4TQ9 - chain A; structure by X-ray diffraction, 1.49 A resolution.

Chain A:
Molecule: GTPase KRas
Organism: Homo sapiens
UniProtKB: P01116 (RASK_HUMAN); numbering as in UniProt (aligned over 1-168)
Amino-acid sequence (169 residues; row label = number of the first residue in the row; numbering starts at 0):
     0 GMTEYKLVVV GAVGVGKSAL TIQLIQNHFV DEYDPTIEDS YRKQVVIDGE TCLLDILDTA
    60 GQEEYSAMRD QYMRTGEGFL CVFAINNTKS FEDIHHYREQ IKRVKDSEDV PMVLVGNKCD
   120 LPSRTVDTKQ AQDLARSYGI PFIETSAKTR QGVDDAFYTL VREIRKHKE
Construct notes: expression tag (0); engineered mutation Val12 (Gly in P01116)
Ion coordination: Mg2+: Ser17 (together with GDP)
Residues lining bound ligands: GDP (guanosine-5'-diphosphate): Ala11, Val12, Gly13, Val14, Gly15, Lys16, Ser17, Ala18, Phe28, Val29, Asp30, Tyr32, Pro34, Asn116, Lys117, Asp119, Leu120, Ser145, Ala146, Lys147
Curated features (UniProtKB/Swiss-Prot):
  - motif: Tyr32 to Tyr40 (Effector region)
  - binding site (GTP): Gly10, Ala11, Gly13 to Ala18, Val29 to Thr35, Ala59, Gly60, Asn116 to Asp119
  - modified residue: Met1 (N-acetylmethionine), Thr2 (N-acetylthreonine), Lys104 (N6-acetyllysine)
  - glycosylation: Thr35 (Microbial infection: O-linked (Glc) threonine)
  - natural variant: Lys5 (K5E: In NS3; K5N: In GASC), Gly10 (G10GG: In AML), Val12 (G12V: In GASC; this construct carries the variant), Gly13 (G13D: In GASC, JMML and OES; G13R: In pylocytic astrocytoma), Val14 (V14I: In NS3), Leu19 (L19F: In OES), Gln22 (Q22E: In CFC2; Q22R: In NS3), Pro34 (P34L: In NS3; P34Q: In NS3; P34R: In CFC2), Ile36 (I36M: In NS3), Thr58 (T58I: In NS3), Ala59 (A59T: In GASC), Gly60 (G60R: In CFC2; G60S: In NS3), 5 further natural variant entries in UniProt
  - mutagenesis: Asp38 (D38A: Decreased interaction with MAPKAP1/SIN1), Tyr40 (Y40A: Decreased interaction with MAPKAP1/SIN1), Gln61 (Q61L: Promotes GTP binding)
Reported in the primary citation:
  - mutagenesis - G12V: decreased catalytic activity
  - contacts within the chain: Val12-Pro34 (hydrophobic contact)
  - mutagenesis - Q61H (40- to 80- fold): decreased catalytic activity (intrinsic hydrolysis rate)

Summary:
Chain A binds GDP. UniProt lists 21 GTP-binding residues and 3 mutagenesis sites. From the paper: G12V reduces
catalytic activity; contacts within the chain involving Val12 and Pro34.
Chain A is GTPase KRas (Homo sapiens); the structure, Crystal Structure of a GDP-bound G12V Oncogenic Mutant
of Human GTPase KRas, was determined by X-ray diffraction, deposited together with 4QL3, 4TQA and 4WA7.
